Entry 8UP5 (electron microscopy, 3.56 A resolution); this record covers chains K and P of the 5 polymer chains in the assembly.

Chain K:
Name: Probable bifunctional tRNA threonylcarbamoyladenosine biosynthesis protein
Organism: Methanocaldococcus jannaschii
UniProt: Q58530 (KAE1B_METJA); residues 1-324 here = UniProt positions 1-324
Chain sequence (325 residues; each row starts with the number of its first residue; numbering starts at 0):
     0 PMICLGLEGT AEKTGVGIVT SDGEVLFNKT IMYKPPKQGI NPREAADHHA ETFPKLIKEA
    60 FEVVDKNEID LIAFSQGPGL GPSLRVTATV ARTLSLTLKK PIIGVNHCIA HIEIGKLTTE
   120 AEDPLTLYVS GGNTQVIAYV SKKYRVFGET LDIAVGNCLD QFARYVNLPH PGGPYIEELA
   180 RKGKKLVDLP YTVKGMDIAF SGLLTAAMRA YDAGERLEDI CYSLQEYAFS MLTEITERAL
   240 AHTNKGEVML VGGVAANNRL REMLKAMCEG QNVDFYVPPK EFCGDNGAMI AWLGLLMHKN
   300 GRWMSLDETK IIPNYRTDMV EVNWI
Not modelled in the structure: 38-40
Differences from the reference sequence: expression tag (0)
Curated features (UniProtKB/Swiss-Prot):
  - binding site (Fe cation): His106, His110, Tyr127, Asp284
  - binding site (L-threonylcarbamoyladenylate): Tyr127 to Gly131, Asp159, Gly172, Glu176, Asn256
Reported in the primary citation:
  - binding site for tRNA: Asn156, Gln160
  - mutagenesis - P41A, N156A, Q160D, R163E: unchanged binding to tRNA
  - mutagenesis - P41A, N156A, Q160D, R163E: decreased catalytic activity (Bud32 ATPase activity)
  - mutagenesis - R237A: decreased binding to tRNA
  - mutagenesis - P41A, N156A, Q160D, R163E: decreased catalytic activity on T
  - mutagenesis - R237A: unchanged binding to Probable bifunctional tRNA threonylcarbamoyladenosine biosynthesis protein
  - mutagenesis - R237A: abolished catalytic activity on activation of Bud32 ATPase by tRNA
  - mutagenesis - R237A: abolished catalytic activity (t6A modification activity of KEOPS)
  - mutagenesis - R237A: decreased catalytic activity (basal ATPase activity of Bud32)
  - catalytic residues: Arg237 (proposed by the authors, not directly observed)

Chain P:
Name: KEOPS complex subunit Pcc1
Organism: Pyrococcus furiosus DSM 3638
UniProt: Q8TZI1 (Q8TZI1_PYRFU); the construct has insertions or renumbered stretches relative to UniProt, so the offset changes along the chain: 1-82 = UniProt 1-82; 94-175 = UniProt 1-82
Chain sequence (175 residues; row label = number of the first residue in the row):
     1 MKAKRVQAKI EIEFPSEDVA KVVYEAVLYE HLSVPYRRSE IDFKLEGKKI ILDIKATDSS
    61 ALRGTVNSYL RWIKAAIDVI EVGSGSGSGS GSGMKAKRVQ AKIEIEFPSE DVAKVVYEAV
   121 LYEHLSVPYR RSEIDFKLEG KKIILDIKAT DSSALRGTVN SYLRWIKYAI DRIEV
Not modelled in the structure: 1-6, 57-59, 81-175
Differences from the reference sequence: linker (83-93); engineered mutation Tyr168 (Ala75 in Q8TZI1), Arg172 (Val79 in Q8TZI1)

Interface between chain K and chain P:
Contacting residue pairs (33):
  Ala45(K) with Arg71(P)
  Asp46(K) with Arg71(P), salt bridge
  Pro53(K) with Asp78(P)
  Phe60(K) with Ile80(P)
  Lys65(K) with Ile80(P), hydrogen bond (side chain-backbone)
  Pro81(K) with Trp72(P)
  Arg84(K) with Glu30(P); Ser33(P), hydrogen bond (side chain-backbone); Val34(P); Trp72(P)
  Val85(K) with Arg71(P); Trp72(P), hydrophobic
  Thr88(K) with Glu30(P), hydrogen bond; Trp72(P)
  Val89(K) with Val79(P), hydrophobic
  Arg91(K) with Ala26(P); Tyr29(P); Glu30(P)
  Thr92(K) with Ala26(P); Ala76(P); Val79(P)
  Leu93(K) with Val79(P)
  Leu95(K) with Val22(P); Glu25(P); Ala26(P), hydrophobic
  Thr96(K) with Val22(P); Ile80(P)
  Leu305(K) with Glu25(P); Tyr29(P), hydrophobic
  Asp306(K) with Tyr29(P)
  Lys309(K) with Leu32(P); Ser33(P)
  Ile310(K) with Ser33(P)
Other interface residues (no listed pair), chain K (21 interface residues in all): Ala49, Ile56
Other interface residues (no listed pair), chain P (17 interface residues in all): Val27, Pro35, Ala75

Summary:
Chain K and chain P form an interface of 21 and 17 residues respectively, with 3 hydrogen bonds and 1 salt
bridge. Polar contacts include Asp46(K)-Arg71(P), Lys65(K)-Ile80(P) and Arg84(K)-Ser33(P). The paper reports
the catalytic residue Arg237(K); P41A, N156A and Q160D of chain K, among others, reduce catalytic activity
(Bud32 ATPase activity); 5 substitutions were tested in all.
Here chain K is Probable bifunctional tRNA threonylcarbamoyladenosine biosynthesis protein (Methanocaldococcus
jannaschii) and chain P is KEOPS complex subunit Pcc1 (Pyrococcus furiosus DSM 3638). Entry 8UP5 (Structure of
the KEOPS complex (Cgi121/Bud32/Kae1/Pcc1) bound to tRNA in its native-like conformation) was determined by
electron microscopy (same publication as 8UNK and 9D85).
